PDB entry 8G6F | electron microscopy, 2.58 A resolution | chains T and U of the 28 polymer chains in the assembly

Chain T:
Name: Proteasome subunit alpha type-1
Organism: Plasmodium falciparum Dd2
UniProtKB: Q8IK90 (Q8IK90_PLAF7); numbering as in UniProt (aligned over 1-254)
Amino-acid sequence (254 residues; each row starts with the number of its first residue):
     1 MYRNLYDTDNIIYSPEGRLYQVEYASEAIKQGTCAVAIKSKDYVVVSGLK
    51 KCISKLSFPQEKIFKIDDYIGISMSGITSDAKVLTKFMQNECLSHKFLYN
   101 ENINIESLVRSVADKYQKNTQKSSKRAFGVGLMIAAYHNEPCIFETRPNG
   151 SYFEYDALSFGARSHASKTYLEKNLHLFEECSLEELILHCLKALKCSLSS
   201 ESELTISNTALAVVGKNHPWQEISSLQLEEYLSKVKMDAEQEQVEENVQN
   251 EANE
Disordered / not traced: 1-2, 242-254

Chain U:
Name: Proteasome subunit alpha type-3
Organism: Plasmodium falciparum Dd2
Notes: EC 3.4.25.1
UniProtKB: O77396 (O77396_PLAF7); residues 1-252 here = UniProt positions 1-252
Amino-acid sequence (252 residues; numbered 1 to 252; the number before each row is that of its first residue):
     1 MAGLSAGYDLSVSTFSPDGRLYQVEYIYKSINNNNTALCLECKDGIICCC
    51 INSNMDKNKMIKKNSYNRIYHVNNNIIITYSGFDGDARNIIDRARSEANT
   101 YYYNFHTNIPLHILVNRISLYIHAYTLYWHMRPFAASIIISSFNEKDKGD
   151 IYCIEPNGACYKYSGIVIGKNKEMFKTEIEKKDYKDINVRDAIEDIYKFI
   201 LTSDDHMNKNNLQNLVNFSWICKESSYEFQNIHEEILTPALNKAVEYIEK
   251 LN
Disordered / not traced: 1-4, 252

Interface between chain T and chain U:
Pairs across the interface (60):
  L5(T) - L10(U)
  Y6(T) - D9(U)  hydrogen bond
  Y6(T) - L10(U)  hydrophobic
  N10(T) - R132(U)
  I11(T) - Q23(U)
  I11(T) - W129(U)
  I11(T) - H130(U)
  I11(T) - M131(U)
  I11(T) - R132(U)
  I12(T) - L10(U)
  I12(T) - Q23(U)
  Y13(T) - Q23(U)  hydrogen bond (backbone-side chain)
  Y13(T) - Y26(U)
  Y13(T) - I27(U)  hydrophobic
  Y13(T) - R132(U)  hydrogen bond
  Y13(T) - P133(U)  hydrogen bond (side chain-backbone)
  Y13(T) - A135(U)
  S14(T) - Y26(U)
  P15(T) - Y26(U)  hydrophobic
  P15(T) - K29(U)  hydrogen bond (backbone-side chain)
  G17(T) - Y26(U)
  G17(T) - S30(U)  hydrogen bond (backbone-side chain)
  L19(T) - F83(U)  hydrophobic
  L19(T) - R132(U)
  A113(T) - R88(U)
  D114(T) - R88(U)  salt bridge
  D114(T) - D92(U)
  Q117(T) - G85(U)
  Q117(T) - D86(U)  hydrogen bond
  Q117(T) - N89(U)
  Q117(T) - R132(U)
  T120(T) - R132(U)  hydrogen bond (backbone-side chain)
  Q121(T) - Y125(U)
  Q121(T) - H130(U)
  Q121(T) - M131(U)
  Q121(T) - R132(U)  hydrogen bond (backbone-backbone)
  Q121(T) - F134(U)
  K122(T) - H130(U)
  K122(T) - M131(U)
  S123(T) - H130(U)  hydrogen bond (backbone-backbone)
  E140(T) - K62(U)  salt bridge
  G150(T) - R88(U)  hydrogen bond (backbone-side chain)
  S151(T) - D84(U)  hydrogen bond
  Y152(T) - R88(U)
  F153(T) - M55(U)  hydrophobic
  F153(T) - I61(U)  hydrophobic
  F153(T) - Y66(U)  hydrophobic
  E154(T) - I61(U)
  E154(T) - K62(U)  salt bridge
  E154(T) - S65(U)
  Y155(T) - N58(U)
  Y155(T) - M60(U)
  Y155(T) - I61(U)  hydrophobic
  Y155(T) - K62(U)
  D156(T) - M60(U)  hydrogen bond (backbone-backbone)
  D156(T) - K62(U)
  A157(T) - M60(U)
  L171(T) - M60(U)  hydrophobic
  E172(T) - M60(U)
  L175(T) - K59(U)
Also at the interface, not in a pair above, chain T (36 interface residues in all): E16, K39, R110, K118, R147, L158, K168
Also at the interface, not in a pair above, chain U (32 interface residues in all): N33, K63

Overview:
36 residues of chain T face 32 of chain U across their interface; the contacts include 13 hydrogen bonds and 3
salt bridges. Among the polar pairs are D114(T)-R88(U), E140(T)-K62(U) and E154(T)-K62(U).
Chain T is Proteasome subunit alpha type-1 and chain U is Proteasome subunit alpha type-3, both from
Plasmodium falciparum Dd2; the structure, Structure of the Plasmodium falciparum 20S proteasome beta-6 A117D
mutant complexed with inhibitor WLW-vs, was determined by electron microscopy, deposited together with 8G6E.
